6N61 - chains C and F of the 9 polymer chains in the assembly; structure by X-ray diffraction, 3.25 A resolution.

== Chain C ==
Protein: DNA-directed RNA polymerase subunit beta
Organism: Escherichia coli
Notes: EC 2.7.7.6
UniProt: P0A8V2 (RPOB_ECOLI); residue numbers follow UniProt; this construct covers 1-1342
Chain sequence (1342 residues; numbered 1 to 1342; the number before each row is that of its first residue):
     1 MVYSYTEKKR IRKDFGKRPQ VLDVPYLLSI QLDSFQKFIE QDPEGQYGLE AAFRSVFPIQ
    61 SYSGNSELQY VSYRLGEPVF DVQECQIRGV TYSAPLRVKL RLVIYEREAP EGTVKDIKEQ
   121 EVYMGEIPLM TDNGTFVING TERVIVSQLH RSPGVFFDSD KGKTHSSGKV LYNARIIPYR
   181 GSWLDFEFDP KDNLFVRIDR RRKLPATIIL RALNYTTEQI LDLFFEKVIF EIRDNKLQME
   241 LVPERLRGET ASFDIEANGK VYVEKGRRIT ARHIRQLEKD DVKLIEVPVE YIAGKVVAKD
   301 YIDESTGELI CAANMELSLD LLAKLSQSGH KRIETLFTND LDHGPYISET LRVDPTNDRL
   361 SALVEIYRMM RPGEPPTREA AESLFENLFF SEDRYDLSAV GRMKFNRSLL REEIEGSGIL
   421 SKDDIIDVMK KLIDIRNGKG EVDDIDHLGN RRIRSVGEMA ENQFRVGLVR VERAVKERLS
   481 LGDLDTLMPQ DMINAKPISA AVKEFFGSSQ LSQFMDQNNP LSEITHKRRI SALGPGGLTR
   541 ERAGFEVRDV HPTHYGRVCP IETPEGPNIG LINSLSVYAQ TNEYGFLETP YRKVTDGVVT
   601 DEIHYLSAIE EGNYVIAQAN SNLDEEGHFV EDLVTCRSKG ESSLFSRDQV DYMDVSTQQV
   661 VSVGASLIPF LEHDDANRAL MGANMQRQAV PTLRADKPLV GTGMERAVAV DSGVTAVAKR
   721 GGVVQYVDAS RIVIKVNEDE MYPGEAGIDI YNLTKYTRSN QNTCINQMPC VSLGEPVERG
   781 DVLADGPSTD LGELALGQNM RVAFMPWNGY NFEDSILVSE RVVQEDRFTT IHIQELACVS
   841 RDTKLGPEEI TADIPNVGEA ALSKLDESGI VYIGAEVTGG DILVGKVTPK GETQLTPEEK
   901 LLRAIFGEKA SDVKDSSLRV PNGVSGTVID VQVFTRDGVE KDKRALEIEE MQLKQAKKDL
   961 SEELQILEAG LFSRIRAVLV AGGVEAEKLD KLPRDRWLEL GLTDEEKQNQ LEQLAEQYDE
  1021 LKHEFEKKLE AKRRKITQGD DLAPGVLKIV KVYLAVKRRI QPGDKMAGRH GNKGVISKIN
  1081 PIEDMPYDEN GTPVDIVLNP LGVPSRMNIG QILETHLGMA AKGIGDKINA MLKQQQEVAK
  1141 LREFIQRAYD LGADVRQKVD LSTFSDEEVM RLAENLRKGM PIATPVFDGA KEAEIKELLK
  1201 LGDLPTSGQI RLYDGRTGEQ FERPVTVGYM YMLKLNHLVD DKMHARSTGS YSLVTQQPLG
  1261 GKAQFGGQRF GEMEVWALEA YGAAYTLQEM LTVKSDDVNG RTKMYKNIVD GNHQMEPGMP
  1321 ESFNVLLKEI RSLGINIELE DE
Unresolved in the structure: 1, 108-110, 256-261
Swiss-Prot annotation at these positions:
  - modified residue (N6-acetyllysine): K1022, K1200
  - mutagenesis: I561 (I561S: Resistant to antibiotics salinamide A and B), I569 (I569S: Resistant to antibiotics salinamide A and B), A665 (A665E: Resistant to antibiotics salinamide A and B), D675 (D675A/G: Resistant to antibiotics salinamide A and B), N677 (N677H/K: Resistant to antibiotics salinamide A and B), L680 (L680M: Resistant to antibiotics salinamide A and B), E813 (E813K: Disrupts the enzyme's active center)

== Chain F ==
Protein: RNA polymerase sigma factor RpoD
Organism: Escherichia coli
UniProt: Q0P6L9 (Q0P6L9_ECOLX); residues 1-613 here = UniProt positions 1-613
Chain sequence (613 residues; row label = number of the first residue in the row):
     1 MEQNPQSQLK LLVTRGKEQG YLTYAEVNDH LPEDIVDSDQ IEDIIQMIND MGIQVMEEAP
    61 DADDLMLAEN TADEDAAEAA AQVLSSVESE IGRTTDPVRM YMREMGTVEL LTREGEIDIA
   121 KRIEDGINQV QCSVAEYPEA ITYLLEQYNR VEAEEARLSD LITGFVDPNA EEDLAPTATH
   181 VGSELSQEDL DDDEDEDEED GDDDSADDDN SIDPELAREK FAELRAQYVV TRDTIKAKGR
   241 SHATAQEEIL KLSEVFKQFR LVPKQFDYLV NSMRVMMDRV RTQERLIMKL CVEQCKMPKK
   301 NFITLFTGNE TSDTWFNAAI AMNKPWSEKL HDVSEEVHRA LQKLQQIEEE TGLTIEQVKD
   361 INRRMSIGEA KARRAKKEMV EANLRLVISI AKKYTNRGLQ FLDLIQEGNI GLMKAVDKFE
   421 YRRGYKFSTY ATWWIRQAIT RSIADQARTI RIPVHMIETI NKLNRISRQM LQEMGREPTP
   481 EELAERMLMP EDKIRKVLKI AKEPISMETP IGDDEDSHLG DFIEDTTLEL PLDSATTESL
   541 RAATHDVLAG LTAREAKVLR MRFGIDMNTD YTLEEVGKQF DVTRERIRQI EAKALRKLRH
   601 PSRSEVLRSF LDD
Unresolved in the structure: 1-93, 137-261
Differences from the reference sequence: conflict N149 (Asp in Q0P6L9)

== Interface between chain C and chain F ==
Pairs across the interface (61):
  V79(C) with R476(F)
  F80(C) with R476(F)
  R97(C) with G475(F)
  V122(C) with Q472(F)
  Y123(C) with Q472(F); G475(F)
  E126(C) with R476(F)
  P372(C) with R103(F)
  G373(C) with R103(F), hydrogen bond (backbone-side chain)
  E374(C) with R99(F), salt bridge
  E477(C) with K393(F), salt bridge
  Q490(C) with Q472(F)
  D491(C) with R468(F), hydrogen bond (backbone-side chain)
  N494(C) with R468(F)
  N856(C) with D612(F); D613(F), hydrogen bond (backbone-side chain)
  V857(C) with D613(F)
  P897(C) with G564(F); I565(F)
  E898(C) with L540(F); R541(F); T544(F); I565(F)
  E899(C) with L540(F)
  L901(C) with T544(F); L559(F), hydrophobic; F563(F), hydrophobic; I565(F), hydrophobic
  L902(C) with L540(F), hydrophobic; F610(F), hydrophobic; L611(F), hydrophobic
  R903(C) with L611(F)
  A904(C) with F563(F), hydrophobic; L595(F); R599(F)
  I905(C) with L595(F), hydrophobic; L598(F), hydrophobic; R599(F), hydrogen bond (backbone-side chain)
  F906(C) with S604(F); R608(F); L611(F), hydrophobic
  E908(C) with L611(F); D613(F)
  P1044(C) with K502(F), hydrogen bond (backbone-side chain)
  T1248(C) with L532(F)
  S1250(C) with E524(F), hydrogen bond
  Y1251(C) with E524(F); D525(F), hydrogen bond (backbone-backbone)
  S1252(C) with I523(F)
  L1253(C) with I523(F), hydrogen bond (backbone-backbone); E524(F)
  Q1256(C) with D525(F); L528(F)
  L1259(C) with D521(F); F522(F); I523(F); E524(F)
  K1262(C) with E524(F), salt bridge
  Y1305(C) with P531(F), hydrophobic; L532(F)
  K1306(C) with S534(F), hydrogen bond
Interface residues without a listed pair, chain C (41 interface residues in all): A495, P855, K900, R1301, T1302
Interface residues without a listed pair, chain F (43 interface residues in all): T94, L471, K499, A535, T537, E538, L548, D566, D570, L607

== In short ==
41 residues of chain C face 43 of chain F across their interface; the contacts include 9 hydrogen bonds and 3
salt bridges. Among the polar pairs are E374(C)-R99(F), E477(C)-K393(F) and K1262(C)-E524(F). From UniProt: 7
mutagenesis sites on chain C.
Here chain C is DNA-directed RNA polymerase subunit beta and chain F is RNA polymerase sigma factor RpoD, both
from Escherichia coli. Entry 6N61 (Escherichia coli RNA polymerase sigma70-holoenzyme bound to upstream fork
promoter DNA and Capistruin) was determined by X-ray diffraction (same publication as 6N60 and 6N62).
